1Y4D - chains E and I; structure by X-ray diffraction, 2.00 A resolution.

== Chain E ==
Protein: subtilisin BPN'
From: Bacillus amyloliquefaciens
Notes: EC 3.4.21.62; engineered mutation(s): C-terminal 6-His tag
Reference sequence: P00782 (SUBT_BACAM); residues 1-275 here correspond to UniProt positions 108-382 (UniProt number = residue number + 107)
Sequence (281 residues; numbered 1 to 281; the number before each row is that of its first residue):
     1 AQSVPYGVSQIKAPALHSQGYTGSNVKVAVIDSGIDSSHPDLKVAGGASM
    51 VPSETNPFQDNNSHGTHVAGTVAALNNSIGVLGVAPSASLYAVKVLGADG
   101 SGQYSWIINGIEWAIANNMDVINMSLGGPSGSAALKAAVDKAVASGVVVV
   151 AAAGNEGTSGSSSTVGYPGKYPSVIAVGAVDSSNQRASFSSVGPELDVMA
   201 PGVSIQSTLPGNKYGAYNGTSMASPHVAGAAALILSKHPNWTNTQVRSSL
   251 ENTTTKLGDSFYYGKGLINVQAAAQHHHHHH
Disordered / not traced: 277-281
Construct notes: expression tag (276-281)
Metal / ion sites: Ca2+: Gln-2, Asp-41, Leu-75, Asn-77, Ile-79, Val-81; Na+: Gly-169, Tyr-171, Val-174, Asp-197

== Chain I ==
Protein: chymotrypsin inhibitor 2
From: Hordeum vulgare
Reference sequence: Q40059 (Q40059_HORVU); residues 21-83 here correspond to UniProt positions 22-84 (UniProt number = residue number + 1)
Sequence (64 residues; each row starts with the number of its first residue):
    20 MKTEWPELVGKSVEEAKKVILQDKPAAQIIVLPVGTIVTRSYRIDRVRLF
    70 VDRLDNIAQVPRVG
Disordered / not traced: 20
Construct notes: initiating methionine (20); engineered mutation Arg-59 (Met60 in Q40059), Ser-60 (Glu61 in Q40059)

== How chain E and chain I interact ==
Pairs across the interface (42):
  His-64(E) with Thr-58(I); Arg-59(I); Ser-60(I)
  Leu-96(E) with Thr-58(I)
  Asp-99(E) with Leu-51(I)
  Gly-100(E) with Ile-56(I); Val-57(I); Thr-58(I), hydrogen bond (backbone-backbone)
  Ser-101(E) with Leu-51(I); Ile-56(I)
  Gly-102(E) with Thr-55(I); Ile-56(I), hydrogen bond (backbone-backbone)
  Gln-103(E) with Thr-55(I)
  Tyr-104(E) with Gly-54(I); Thr-55(I); Ile-56(I), hydrophobic
  Ile-107(E) with Ile-56(I), hydrophobic
  Ser-125(E) with Thr-58(I); Arg-59(I), hydrogen bond (backbone-backbone)
  Leu-126(E) with Ile-56(I), hydrophobic; Val-57(I); Arg-59(I)
  Gly-127(E) with Ile-56(I); Val-57(I), hydrogen bond (backbone-backbone); Arg-59(I)
  Gly-128(E) with Ile-56(I); Arg-59(I)
  Pro-129(E) with Gln-78(I)
  Ala-152(E) with Arg-59(I)
  Gly-154(E) with Arg-59(I)
  Asn-155(E) with Arg-59(I), hydrogen bond (side chain-backbone); Ser-60(I), hydrogen bond (side chain-backbone); Tyr-61(I)
  Glu-156(E) with Arg-81(I)
  Phe-189(E) with Tyr-61(I), hydrophobic
  Asn-218(E) with Ser-60(I); Tyr-61(I), hydrogen bond (backbone-backbone)
  Gly-219(E) with Arg-59(I); Tyr-61(I)
  Thr-220(E) with Arg-59(I)
  Ser-221(E) with Arg-59(I), hydrogen bond (side chain-backbone); Ser-60(I), hydrogen bond (side chain-backbone)
Other interface residues (no listed pair), chain E (25 interface residues in all): Gly-166, Tyr-167
Other interface residues (no listed pair), chain I (13 interface residues in all): Ile-49, Arg-67

== Summary ==
25 residues of chain E face 13 of chain I across their interface; the contacts include 9 hydrogen bonds. Polar
contacts include Asn-155(E)/Arg-59(I), Asn-155(E)/Ser-60(I) and Ser-221(E)/Arg-59(I). The Ca2+ site is built
by Gln-2(E), Asp-41(E), Leu-75(E), Asn-77(E), Ile-79(E) and Val-81(E).
Here chain E is subtilisin BPN' (Bacillus amyloliquefaciens) and chain I is chymotrypsin inhibitor 2 (Hordeum
vulgare). Entry 1Y4D (Crystal structure of the complex of subtilisin BPN' with chymotrypsin inhibitor 2
M59R/E60S mutant) was determined by X-ray diffraction, deposited together with 1Y1K, 1Y33, 1Y34, 1Y3B, 1Y3C,
1Y3D and 3 further entries.
